Entry 9O9I (X-ray diffraction, 2.35 A resolution); this record covers chains A and B.

[Chain A]
Name: Isoform 2 of Vacuolar protein sorting-associated protein 29
Organism: Mus musculus
UniProt: Q9QZ88 (VPS29_MOUSE), isoform Q9QZ88-2; residues 2-186 here = UniProt positions 2-186
Sequence (188 residues; numbered -1 to 186; the number before each row is that of its first residue; numbers below 1 keep their minus sign (Gly-1 is residue -1)):
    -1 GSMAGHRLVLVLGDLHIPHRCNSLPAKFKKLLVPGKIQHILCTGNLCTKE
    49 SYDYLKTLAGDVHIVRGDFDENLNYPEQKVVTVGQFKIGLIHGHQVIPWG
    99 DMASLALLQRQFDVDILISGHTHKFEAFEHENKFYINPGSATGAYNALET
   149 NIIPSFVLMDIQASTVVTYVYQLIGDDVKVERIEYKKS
Unresolved in the structure: -1 to 1, 186
Differences from the reference sequence: expression tag (-1 to 1)

[Chain B]
Name: Ala-lys-val-val-gln-arg-glu-asp-val-glu-thr-gly-leu-asp-pro-leu-ser-leu
UniProt: Q5VZ89 (DEN4C_HUMAN); residue numbers follow UniProt; this construct covers 1189-1206
Sequence (18 residues; numbered 1189 to 1206; the number before each row is that of its first residue):
  1189 AKVVQREDVETGLDPLSL
Unresolved in the structure: 1189-1191

[Chain A / chain B interface]
Contacting residue pairs - 25 pairs, chain A then chain B:
  Leu29(A) - Leu1204(B)  hydrophobic
  Leu29(A) - Ser1205(B)
  Leu30(A) - Leu1204(B)  hydrophobic
  Ala125(A) - Arg1194(B)
  Phe126(A) - Val1192(B)  hydrophobic
  Glu127(A) - Val1192(B)
  Phe154(A) - Leu1204(B)  hydrophobic
  Leu156(A) - Leu1204(B)  hydrophobic
  Tyr167(A) - Pro1203(B)  hydrophobic
  Tyr169(A) - Asp1202(B)  hydrogen bond
  Tyr169(A) - Pro1203(B)
  Tyr169(A) - Leu1204(B)
  Lys177(A) - Asp1196(B)
  Val178(A) - Val1197(B)  hydrogen bond (backbone-backbone)
  Val178(A) - Asp1202(B)
  Glu179(A) - Glu1195(B)
  Glu179(A) - Asp1196(B)
  Arg180(A) - Gln1193(B)
  Arg180(A) - Arg1194(B)
  Arg180(A) - Glu1195(B)  hydrogen bond (backbone-backbone)
  Arg180(A) - Val1197(B)
  Ile181(A) - Val1192(B)
  Ile181(A) - Gln1193(B)
  Ile181(A) - Arg1194(B)
  Glu182(A) - Gln1193(B)
Also at the interface, not in a pair above, chain A (18 interface residues in all): Leu6, Phe123, Glu124

[Summary]
Chain A and chain B form an interface of 18 and 10 residues respectively; the contacts include 3 hydrogen
bonds. Polar contacts include Tyr169(A)-Asp1202(B), Val178(A)-Val1197(B) and Arg180(A)-Glu1195(B).
Here chain A is Isoform 2 of Vacuolar protein sorting-associated protein 29 (Mus musculus) and chain B is
Ala-lys-val-val-gln-arg-glu-asp-val-glu-thr-gly-leu-asp-pro-leu-ser-leu. Entry 9O9I (Crystal structure of
mouse Vps29 bound to DENND4C peptide (re-refinement)) was determined by X-ray diffraction.
